PDB entry 9B3V | electron microscopy, 4.20 A resolution (low resolution: residue-level contacts below are approximate; hydrogen-bond / salt-bridge calls are withheld) | chains A and D of the 4 polymer chains in the assembly

[Chain A (and D)]
Protein: Transient receptor potential cation channel subfamily V member 2
Source organism: Rattus norvegicus
Notes: chain D of this document is another copy of the same molecule, construct and numbering; everything in this record applies to it too
UniProtKB: Q9WUD2 (TRPV2_RAT); residue numbers follow UniProt; this construct covers 1-761
Chain sequence (761 residues; each row starts with the number of its first residue):
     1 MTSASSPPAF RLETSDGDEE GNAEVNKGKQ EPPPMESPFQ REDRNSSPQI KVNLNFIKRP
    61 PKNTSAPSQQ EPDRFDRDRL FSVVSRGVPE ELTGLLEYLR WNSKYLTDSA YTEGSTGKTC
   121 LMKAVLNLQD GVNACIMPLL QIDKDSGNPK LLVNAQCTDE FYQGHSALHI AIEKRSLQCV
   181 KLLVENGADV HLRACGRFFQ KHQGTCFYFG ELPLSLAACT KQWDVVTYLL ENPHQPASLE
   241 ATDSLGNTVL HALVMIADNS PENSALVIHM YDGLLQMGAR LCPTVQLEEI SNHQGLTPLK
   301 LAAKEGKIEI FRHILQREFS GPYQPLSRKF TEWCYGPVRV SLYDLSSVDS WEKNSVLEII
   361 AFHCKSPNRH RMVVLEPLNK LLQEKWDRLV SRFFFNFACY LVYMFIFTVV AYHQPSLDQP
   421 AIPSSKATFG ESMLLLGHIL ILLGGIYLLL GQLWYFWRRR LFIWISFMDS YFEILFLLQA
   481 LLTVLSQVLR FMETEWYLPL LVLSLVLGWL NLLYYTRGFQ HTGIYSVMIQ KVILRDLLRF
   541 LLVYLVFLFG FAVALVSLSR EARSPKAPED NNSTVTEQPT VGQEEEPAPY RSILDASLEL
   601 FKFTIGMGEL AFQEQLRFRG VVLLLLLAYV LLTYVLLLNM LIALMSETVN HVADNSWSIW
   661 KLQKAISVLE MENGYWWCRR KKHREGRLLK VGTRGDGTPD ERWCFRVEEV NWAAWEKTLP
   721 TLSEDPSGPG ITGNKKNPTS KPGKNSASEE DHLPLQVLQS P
Disordered / not traced: 1-116, 145-149, 198-204, 418-431, 464-469, 563-588, 695-698, 719-761
Ligand contacts: PEX (1,2-didecanoyl-sn-glycero-3-phosphoethanolamine): Phe395, Asn396, Cys399, Tyr400, Tyr403, Gly444, Tyr447, Leu448, Gln452, Glu473, Phe476, Tyr515, Tyr675, Trp677

[Interface between chain A and chain D]
Pairs across the interface - 51 pairs, chain A then chain D:
  Glu173(A) with Tyr335(D)
  Thr205(A) with Glu708(D)
  Cys206(A) with Val338(D)
  Cys219(A) with Trp715(D)
  Ile256(A) with Trp712(D)
  Arg539(A) with His521(D)
  Phe540(A) with Tyr525(D)
  Phe547(A) with Leu513(D)
  Gly550(A) with Trp509(D)
  Phe551(A) with Val506(D)
  Val553(A) with Thr408(D); Tyr412(D)
  Ala554(A) with Val502(D)
  Val556(A) with Tyr412(D)
  Ser557(A) with Ala411(D); Leu498(D)
  Leu558(A) with Leu498(D); Val502(D)
  Arg560(A) with Ser416(D)
  Ile593(A) with Tyr412(D)
  Gly606(A) with Ile605(D); Gly606(D)
  Gly608(A) with Met607(D)
  Leu610(A) with Leu598(D); Phe601(D); Lys602(D)
  Ala611(A) with Leu598(D)
  Phe612(A) with Leu594(D); Leu598(D)
  Arg617(A) with Glu495(D)
  Phe618(A) with Glu495(D); Pro499(D)
  Leu623(A) with Leu598(D)
  Leu625(A) with Val506(D)
  Leu627(A) with Phe601(D)
  Leu631(A) with Leu541(D)
  Leu632(A) with Leu510(D)
  Tyr634(A) with Thr604(D); Ile605(D)
  Val635(A) with Ile533(D); Leu537(D)
  Leu638(A) with Leu644(D)
  Asn639(A) with Tyr525(D); Met528(D); Ile529(D); Ile533(D)
  Ile642(A) with Met528(D); Ile533(D); Leu644(D); Thr648(D)
  Ala643(A) with Met528(D)
Also at the interface, not in a pair above, chain A (46 interface residues in all): His169, Phe207, Asp258, Asn263, Val543, Val546, Phe603, Met607, Val621, Met645, Ser646
Also at the interface, not in a pair above, chain D (37 interface residues in all): Gly336, Leu505, Met640

[Summary]
The interface between chain A and chain D involves 46 residues on one side and 37 on the other. Bound to chain
A: compound PEX.
Chain A and chain D are both Transient receptor potential cation channel subfamily V member 2 (Rattus
norvegicus); the structure, Rat TRPV2 WT in the presence of probenecid and 2-APB, was determined by electron
microscopy together with 9B3U, 9B3W, 9B3X, 9B3Y and 9B3Z from the same study.
